PDB entry 2XH9 | X-ray diffraction, 1.80 A resolution | chain A

== Chain A ==
Protein: ORF12
Organism: Streptomyces clavuligerus
UniProt: Q83Z62 (Q83Z62_STRCL); numbering as in UniProt (aligned over 1-458)
Chain sequence (458 residues; numbered 1 to 458; the number before each row is that of its first residue):
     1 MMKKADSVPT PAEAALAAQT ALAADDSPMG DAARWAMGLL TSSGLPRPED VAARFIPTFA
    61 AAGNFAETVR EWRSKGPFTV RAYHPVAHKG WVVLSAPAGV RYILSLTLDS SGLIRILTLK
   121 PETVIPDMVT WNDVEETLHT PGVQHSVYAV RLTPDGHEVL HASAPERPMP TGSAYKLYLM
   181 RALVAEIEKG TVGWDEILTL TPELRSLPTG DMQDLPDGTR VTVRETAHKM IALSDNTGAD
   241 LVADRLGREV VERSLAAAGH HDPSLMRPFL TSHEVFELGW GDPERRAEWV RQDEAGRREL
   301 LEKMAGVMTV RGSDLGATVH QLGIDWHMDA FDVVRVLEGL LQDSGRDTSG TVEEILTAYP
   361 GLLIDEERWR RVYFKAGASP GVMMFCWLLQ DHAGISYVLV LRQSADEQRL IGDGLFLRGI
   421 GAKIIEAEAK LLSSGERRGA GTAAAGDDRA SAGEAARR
Unresolved in the structure: 1-7, 44-46, 60-63, 435-458
Differences from the reference sequence: engineered mutation Ala378 (Ser in Q83Z62)
Small-molecule neighbours:
  - clavulanic acid (J01; (2R,3Z,5R)-3-(2-hydroxyethylidene)-7-oxo-4-oxa-1-azabicyclo[3.2.0]heptane-2-carboxylic acid), molecule 1: His84, Trp91, Val93, Ile103, Leu362, Leu415, Arg418, Gly419, Ala422, Lys423
  - clavulanic acid (J01), molecule 2: Lys89, Ser173, Thr209, Ser234, Tyr359, Phe374, Lys375, Ala376, Gly377, Ala378, Met383, Phe385, Asp413, Arg418

== In short ==
Chain A binds clavulanic acid.
Chain A is ORF12 (Streptomyces clavuligerus); the structure, Structural and mechanistic studies on a
cephalosporin esterase from the clavulanic acid biosynthesis pathway, was determined by X-ray diffraction,
deposited together with 2XF3, 2XFS, 2XFT and 2XGN.
